PDB entry 8J4U | electron microscopy, 2.97 A resolution | chains K and M of the 18 polymer chains in the assembly

[Chain K]
Molecule: SIR2-like domain-containing protein
Source organism: Escherichia coli
UniProtKB: A0A7B5N0T7 (A0A7B5N0T7_ECOLX); residues 1-415 here = UniProt positions 1-415
Chain sequence (415 residues; each row starts with the number of its first residue):
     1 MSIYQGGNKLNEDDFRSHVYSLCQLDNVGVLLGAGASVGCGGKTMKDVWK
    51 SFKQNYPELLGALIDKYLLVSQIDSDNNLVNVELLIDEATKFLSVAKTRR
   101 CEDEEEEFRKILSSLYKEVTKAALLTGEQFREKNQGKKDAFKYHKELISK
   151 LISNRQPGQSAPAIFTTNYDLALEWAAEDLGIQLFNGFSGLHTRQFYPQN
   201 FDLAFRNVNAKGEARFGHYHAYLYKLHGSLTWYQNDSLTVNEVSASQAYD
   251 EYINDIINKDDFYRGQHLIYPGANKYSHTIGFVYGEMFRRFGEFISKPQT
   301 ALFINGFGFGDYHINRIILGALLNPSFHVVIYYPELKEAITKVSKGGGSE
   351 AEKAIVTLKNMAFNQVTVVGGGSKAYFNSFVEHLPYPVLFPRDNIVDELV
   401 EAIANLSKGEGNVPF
Disordered / not traced: 1, 211-216, 408-415
Residues lining bound ligands: Adenosine-5-Diphosphoribose (AR6; [(2R,3S,4R,5R)-5-(6-aminopurin-9-yl)-3,4-dihydroxy-oxolan-2-yl]methyl[hydroxy-[[(2R,3S,4R,5S)-3,4,5-trihydroxyoxolan-2-yl]methoxy]phosphoryl] hydrogen phosphate): A34, G35, M45, N81, E83, T167, H227, N305, G306, F307, G308, G310, D311, I314, Y333, P334, A375, Y376, F377

[Chain M]
Molecule: Nucleoside triphosphate hydrolase
Source organism: Escherichia coli
UniProtKB: A0A822U1Y5 (A0A822U1Y5_ECOLX); residues 1-610 here = UniProt positions 1-610
Chain sequence (610 residues; row label = number of the first residue in the row):
     1 MSLFKLTEISAIGYVVGLEGERIRINLHEGLQGRLASHRKGVSSVTQPGD
    51 LIGFDAGNILVVARVTDMAFVEADKAHKANVGTSDLADIPLRQIIAYAIG
   101 FVKRELNGYVFISEDWRLPALGSSAVPLTSDFLNIIYSIDKEELPKAVEL
   151 GVDSRTKTVKIFASVDKLLSRHLAVLGSTGYGKSNFNALLTRKVSEKYPN
   201 SRIVIFDINGEYAQAFTGIPNVKHTILGESPNVDSLEKKQQKGELYSEEY
   251 YCYKKIPYQALGFAGLIKLLRPSDKTQLPALRNALSAINRTHFKSRNIYL
   301 EKDDGETFLLYDDCRDTNQSKLAEWLDLLRRRRLKRTNVWPPFKSLATLV
   351 AEFGCVAADRSNGSKRDAFGFSNVLPLVKIIQQLAEDIRFKSIVNLNGGG
   401 ELADGGTHWDKAMSDEVDYFFGKEKGQENDWNVHIVNMKNLAQDHAPMLL
   451 SALLEMFAEILFRRGQERSYPTVLLLEEAHHYLRDPYAEIDSQIKAYERL
   501 AKEGRKFKCSLIVSTQRPSELSPTVLAMCSNWFSLRLTNERDLQALRYAM
   551 ESGNEQILKQISGLPRGDAVAFGSAFNLPVRISINQARPGPKSSDAVFSE
   601 EWANCTELRC
Disordered / not traced: 1-2, 72-88, 485-497, 606-610
Residues lining bound ligands: ATP-gamma-S (AGS; phosphothiophosphoric acid-adenylate ester): S178, T179, G180, Y181, G182, K183, S184, N185, E211, E477, R566, G567, I584, N585, Q586

[Interface between chain K and chain M]
Residue-residue contacts - 17 pairs, chain K then chain M:
  S153(K) with F4(M)
  P157(K) with L121(M); G122(M)
  L180(K) with L3(M); F4(M)
  I182(K) with F4(M), hydrophobic
  Y219(K) with F4(M), hydrophobic; L6(M)
  Y386(K) with R104(M)
  P387(K) with R104(M), hydrogen bond (backbone-side chain)
  V388(K) with N58(M); I59(M), hydrophobic; R104(M), hydrogen bond (backbone-side chain)
  L389(K) with D55(M)
  F390(K) with F4(M), hydrophobic
  R392(K) with R104(M)
  I395(K) with R39(M)
Also at the interface, not in a pair above, chain K (18 interface residues in all): Q24, S149, I152, Q156, G181, P391
Also at the interface, not in a pair above, chain M (18 interface residues in all): K5, T7, E8, A56, G57, L60, Y109, F132

[In short]
Chain K and chain M each contribute 18 residues to their interface, with 2 hydrogen bonds. Polar contacts
include P387(K)-R104(M) and V388(K)-R104(M). Chain K binds Adenosine-5-Diphosphoribose. Bound to chain M:
ATP-gamma-S.
Chain K is SIR2-like domain-containing protein and chain M is Nucleoside triphosphate hydrolase, both from
Escherichia coli; the structure, Structure of HerA-Sir2 complex from Escherichia coli Nezha system, was
determined by electron microscopy.
